PDB entry 9G9C | electron microscopy, 2.72 A resolution | chains D and R of the 10 polymer chains in the assembly

[Chain D]
Molecule: CRISPR system Cms endoribonuclease Csm3
Source organism: Enterococcus italicus DSM 15952
Notes: EC 3.1.-.-
Reference sequence: E6LHV5 (CSM3_ENTI1); residues 1-214 here = UniProt positions 1-214
Amino-acid sequence (214 residues; each row starts with the number of its first residue):
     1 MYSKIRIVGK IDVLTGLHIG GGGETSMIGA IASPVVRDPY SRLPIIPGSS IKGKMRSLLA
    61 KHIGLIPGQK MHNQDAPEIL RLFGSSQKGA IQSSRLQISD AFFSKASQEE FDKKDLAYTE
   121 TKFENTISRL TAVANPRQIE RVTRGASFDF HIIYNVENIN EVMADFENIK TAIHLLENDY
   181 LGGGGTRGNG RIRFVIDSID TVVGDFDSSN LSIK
Disordered / not traced: 1, 22-25, 65-73
Sequence notes: engineered mutation Ala32 (Asp in E6LHV5)

[Chain R]
Molecule: 45-nt RNA strand
Source organism: Enterococcus italicus DSM 15952
Sequence (45 nucleotides; row label = number of the first residue in the row; numbers below 1 keep their minus sign (A-7 is residue -7)):
    -7 ACGAGAACAU GCGCGACAUU CCGAAGAACG CUGAAGCGCU GGGGG
Disordered / not traced: 28-37

[How chain D and chain R interact]
Pairs across the interface (46):
  His18(D) with U2(R), phosphate contact
  Ile19(D) with A1(R), sugar contact; U2(R), phosphate contact
  Gly21(D) with A1(R), hydrogen bond to the sugar
  Ser49(D) with C0(R), sugar contact; A1(R), hydrogen bond to the phosphate
  Ser50(D) with C0(R), hydrogen bond to the phosphate; A1(R), hydrogen bond to the phosphate
  Lys52(D) with A-2(R), salt bridge to the phosphate; A-1(R), salt bridge to the phosphate
  Gly53(D) with C0(R), sugar contact
  Lys54(D) with C0(R), base contact
  Arg56(D) with A-2(R), hydrogen bond to the phosphate; A-1(R), salt bridge to the phosphate
  Ser57(D) with C0(R), hydrogen bond to the base
  Phe83(D) with A-2(R), phosphate contact; A-1(R), phosphate contact
  Gly84(D) with A-2(R), sugar contact
  Ser85(D) with G-3(R), sugar contact; A-2(R), sugar contact
  Ser86(D) with G-3(R), hydrogen bond to the base; A-2(R), sugar contact
  Ser94(D) with A-2(R), phosphate contact
  Lys122(D) with G7(R), salt bridge to the phosphate
  Phe123(D) with G7(R), sugar contact
  Glu124(D) with G7(R), phosphate contact
  Asn125(D) with G5(R), hydrogen bond to the sugar; C6(R), sugar contact; G7(R), hydrogen bond to the base; A8(R), hydrogen bond to the sugar
  Thr126(D) with G5(R), hydrogen bond to the phosphate; C6(R), phosphate contact
  Ile127(D) with C6(R), hydrogen bond to the phosphate
  Ala134(D) with G7(R), base contact; A8(R), base contact
  Pro136(D) with G7(R), base contact
  Arg137(D) with G5(R), hydrogen bond to the sugar; G7(R), salt bridge to the phosphate
  Tyr180(D) with G3(R), hydrogen bond to the phosphate
  Gly182(D) with U2(R), phosphate contact
  Gly183(D) with U2(R), hydrogen bond to the phosphate; G3(R), phosphate contact
  Gly184(D) with G3(R), phosphate contact
  Thr186(D) with C4(R), hydrogen bond to the phosphate
  Arg187(D) with C4(R), salt bridge to the phosphate; G5(R), salt bridge to the phosphate
Also at the interface, not in a pair above, chain D (34 interface residues in all): Gly20, Arg129, Asn135, Gly185

[Summary]
Chain D and chain R form an interface of 34 and 12 residues respectively; the contacts include 16 hydrogen
bonds and 7 salt bridges. Polar pairs include Ser57(D)-C0(R), Ser86(D)-G-3(R) and Asn125(D)-G7(R).
Here chain D is CRISPR system Cms endoribonuclease Csm3 and chain R is a 45-nt RNA strand, both from
Enterococcus italicus DSM 15952. Entry 9G9C (CryoEM structure of Enterococcus italicus Csm-crRNA-CTR (3.2)
complex) was determined by electron microscopy (same publication as 9G9A, 9G9B, 9G9D, 9G9E, 9G9F, 9G9G and 4
further entries).
